PDB entry 5A8L | electron microscopy, 3.80 A resolution | chains A and Z of the 9 polymer chains in the assembly

== Chain A ==
Molecule: 28S ribosomal RNA
Organism: Homo sapiens
Sequence (5025 nucleotides; row label = number of the first residue in the row):
     4 CGCGACCUCA GAUCAGACGU GGCGACCCGC UGAAUUUAAG CAUAUUAGUC AGCGGAGGAA
    64 AAGAAACUAA CCAGGAUUCC CUCAGUAACG GCGAGUGAAC AGGGAAGAGC CCAGCGCCGA
   124 AUCCCCGCCC CGCGGGGCGC GGGACAUGUG GCGUACGGAA GACCCGCUCC CCGGCGCCGC
   184 UCGUGGGGGG CCCAAGUCCU UCUGAUCGAG GCCCAGCCCG UGGACGGUGU GAGGCCGGUA
   244 GCGGCCGGCG CGCGCCCGGG UCUUCCCGGA GUCGGGUUGC UUGGGAAUGC AGCCCAAAGC
   304 GGGUGGUAAA CUCCAUCUAA GGCUAAAUAC CGGCACGAGA CCGAUAGUCA ACAAGUACCG
   364 UAAGGGAAAG UUGAAAAGAA CUUUGAAGAG AGAGUUCAAG AGGGCGUGAA ACCGUUAAGA
   424 GGUAAACGGG UGGGGUCCGC GCAGUCCGCC CGGAGGAUUC AACCCGGCGG CGGGUCCGGC
   484 CGUGUCGGCG GCCCGGCGGA UCUUUCCCGC CCCCCGUUCC UCCCGACCCC UCCACCCGCC
   544 CUCCCUUCCC CCGCCGCCCC UCCUCCUCCU CCCCGGAGGG GGCGGGCUCC GGCGGGUGCG
   604 GGGGUGGGCG GGCGGGGCCG GGGGUGGGGU CGGCGGGGGA CCGUCCCCCG GACCGGCGAC
   664 CGGCCGCCGC CGGGCGCAUU UCCAGGCGGU GCGCCGCGAC CGGCUCCGGG ACGGCUGGGA
   724 AGGCCCGGCG GGGAAGGUGG CUCGGGGGGC CCCGUCCGUC CGUCCGUCCU CCUCCUCCCC
   784 CGUCUCCGCC CCCCGGCCCC GCGUCCUCCC UCGGGAGGGC GCGCGGGUCG GGGCGGCGGC
   844 GGCGGCGGCG GUGGCGGCGG CGGCGGGGGC GGCGGGACCG AAACCCCCCC CGAGUGUUAC
   904 AGCCCCCCCG GCAGCAGCAC UCGCCGAAUC CCGGGGCCGA GGGAGCGAGA CCCGUCGCCG
   964 CGCUCUCCCC CCUCCCGGCG CCCACCCCCG CGGGAAUCCC CGCGAGGGGG GUCUCCCCCG
  1024 GCGCGGCGCC GGCGUCUCCU CGUGGGGGGG CCGGGCCACC CCUCCCACGG CGCGACCGCU
  1084 CUCCCACCCC UCCUCCCCGC GCCCCCGCCC CGGCGACGGG GGGGGUGCCG CGCGCGGGUC
  1144 GGGGGGCGGG GCGGACUGUC CCCAGUGCGC CCCGGGCGGG UCGCGCCGUC GGGCCCGGGG
  1204 GAGGUUCUCU CGGGGCCACG CGCGCGUCCC CCGAAGAGGG GGACGGCGGA GCGAGCGCAC
  1264 GGGGUCGGCG GCGACGUCGG CUACCCACCC GACCCGUCUU GAAACACGGA CCAAGGAGUC
  1324 UAACACGUGC GCGAGUCGGG GGCUCGCACG AAAGCCGCCG UGGCGCAAUG AAGGUGAAGG
  1384 CCGGCGCGCU CGCCGGCCGA GGUGGGAUCC CGAGGCCUCU CCAGUCCGCC GAGGGGCACC
  1444 ACCGGCCCGU CUCGCCCGCC GCGCCGGGGA GGUGGAGCAC GAGCGCACGU GUUAGGACCC
  1504 GAAAGAUGGU GAACUAUGCC UGGGCAGGGC GAAGCCAGAG GAAACUCUGG UGGAGGUCCG
  1564 UAGCGGUCCU GACGUGCAAA UCGGUCGUCC GACCUGGGUA UAGGGGCGAA AGACUAAUCG
  1624 AACCAUCUAG UAGCUGGUUC CCUCCGAAGU UUCCCUCAGG AUAGCUGGCG CUCUCGCAGA
  1684 CCCGACGCAC CCCCGCCACG CAGUUUUAUC CGGUAAAGCG AAUGAUUAGA GGUCUUGGGG
  1744 CCGAAACGAU CUCAACCUAU UCUCAAACUU UAAAUGGGUA AGAAGCCCGG CUCGCUGGCG
  1804 UGGAGCCGGG GUGGAAUGCG AGUGCCUAGU GGGCCACUUU UGGUAAGCAG AACUGGCGCU
  1864 GCGGGAUGAA CCGAACGCCG GGUUAAGGCG CCCGAUGCCG ACGCUCAUCA GACCCCAGAA
  1924 AAGGUGUUGG UUGAUAUAGA CAGCAGGAAG GUGGCCAUGG AAGUCGGAAU CCGCUAAGGA
  1984 GUGUGUAACA ACUCACCUGC CGAAUCAACU AGCCCUGAAA AUGGAUGGCG CUGGAGCGUC
  2044 GGGCCCAUAC CCGGCCGUCG CCGGCAGUCG AGAGUGGACG GGAGCGGCGG GGGCGGCGGC
  2104 GCGCGCGCGC GUGUGGUGUG CGUCGGAGGG CGGCGGCGGC GGCGGCGGCG GGGGUGUGGG
  2164 GUCCUUCCCC CGCCCCCCCC CCCACGCCUC CUCCCCUCCU CCCGCCCACG CCCCGCUCCC
  2224 CGCCCCCGGA GCCCCGCGGA GCUACGCCGC GACGAGUAGG AGGGCCGCUG CGGUGAGCCU
  2284 UGAAGCCUAG GGCGCGGGCC CGGGUGGAGG CCGCCGCAGG UGCAGAUCUU GGUGGUAGUA
  2344 GCAAAUAUUC AAACGAGAAC UUUGAAGGCC GAAGUGGAGA AGGGUUCCAU GUGAACAGCA
  2404 GUUGAACAUG GGUCAGUCGG UCCUGAGAGA UGGGCGAGCG CCGUUCCGAA GGGACGGGCG
  2464 AUGGCCUCCG UUGCCCUCGG CCGAUCGAAA GGGAGUCGGG UUCAGAUCCC CGAAUCCGGA
  2524 GUGGCGGAGA UGGGCGCCGC GAGGCGUCCA GUGCGGUAAC GCGACCGAUC CCGGAGAAGC
  2584 CGGCGGGAGC CCCGGGGAGA GUUCUCUUUU CUUUGUGAAG GGCAGGGCGC CCUGGAAUGG
  2644 GUUCGCCCCG AGAGAGGGGC CCGUGCCUUG GAAAGCGUCG CGGUUCCGGC GGCGUCCGGU
  2704 GAGCUCUCGC UGGCCCUUGA AAAUCCGGGG GAGAGGGUGU AAAUCUCGCG CCGGGCCGUA
  2764 CCCAUAUCCG CAGCAGGUCU CCAAGGUGAA CAGCCUCUGG CAUGUUGGAA CAAUGUAGGU
  2824 AAGGGAAGUC GGCAAGCCGG AUCCGUAACU UCGGGAUAAG GAUUGGCUCU AAGGGCUGGG
  2884 UCGGUCGGGC UGGGGCGCGA AGCGGGGCUG GGCGCGCGCC GCGGCUGGAC GAGGCGCGCG
  2944 CCCCCCCCAC GCCCGGGGCA CCCCCCUCGC GGCCCUCCCC CGCCCCACCC GCGCGCGCCG
  3004 CUCGCUCCCU CCCCACCCCG CGCCCUCUCU CUCUCUCUCU CCCCCGCUCC CCGUCCUCCC
  3064 CCCUCCCCGG GGGAGCGCCG CGUGGGGGCG CGGCGGGGGG AGAAGGGUCG GGGCGGCAGG
  3124 GGCCGCGCGG CGGCCGCCGG GGCGGCCGGC GGGGGCAGGU CCCCGCGAGG GGGGCCCCGG
  3184 GGACCCGGGG GGCCGGCGGC GGCGCGGACU CUGGACGCGA GCCGGGCCCU UCCCGUGGAU
  3244 CGCCCCAGCU GCGGCGGGCG UCGCGGCCGC CCCCGGGGAG CCCGGCGGCG GCGCGGCGCG
  3304 CCCCCCACCC CCACCCCACG UCUCGGUCGC GCGCGCGUCC GCUGGGGGCG GGAGCGGUCG
  3364 GGCGGCGGCG GUCGGCGGGC GGCGGGGCGG GGCGGUUCGU CCCCCCGCCC UACCCCCCCG
  3424 GCCCCGUCCG CCCCCCGUUC CCCCCUCCUC CUCGGCGCGC GGCGGCGGCG GCGGCAGGCG
  3484 GCGGAGGGGC CGCGGGCCGG UCCCCCCCGC CGGGUCCGCC CCCGGGGCCG CGGUUCCGCG
  3544 CGCGCCUCGC CUCGGCCGGC GCCUAGCAGC CGACUUAGAA CUGGUGCGGA CCAGGGGAAU
  3604 CCGACUGUUU AAUUAAAACA AAGCAUCGCG AAGGCCCGCG GCGGGUGUUG ACGCGAUGUG
  3664 AUUUCUGCCC AGUGCUCUGA AUGUCAAAGU GAAGAAAUUC AAUGAAGCGC GGGUAAACGG
  3724 CGGGAGUAAC UAUGACUCUC UUAAGGUAGC CAAAUGCCUC GUCAUCUAAU UAGUGACGCG
  3784 CAUGAAUGGA UGAACGAGAU UCCCACUGUC CCUACCUACU AUCCAGCGAA ACCACAGCCA
  3844 AGGGAACGGG CUUGGCGGAA UCAGCGGGGA AAGAAGACCC UGUUGAGCUU GACUCUAGUC
  3904 UGGCACGGUG AAGAGACAUG AGAGGUGUAG AAUAAGUGGG AGGCCCCCGG CGCCCCCCCG
  3964 GUGUCCCCGC GAGGGGCCCG GGGCGGGGUC CGCGGCCCUG CGGGCCGCCG GUGAAAUACC
  4024 ACUACUCUGA UCGUUUUUUC ACUGACCCGG UGAGGCGGGG GGGCGAGCCC GAGGGGCUCU
  4084 CGCUUCUGGC GCCAAGCGCC CGCCCGGCCG GGCGCGACCC GCUCCGGGGA CAGUGCCAGG
  4144 UGGGGAGUUU GACUGGGGCG GUACACCUGU CAAACGGUAA CGCAGGUGUC CUAAGGCGAG
  4204 CUCAGGGAGG ACAGAAACCU CCCGUGGAGC AGAAGGGCAA AAGCUCGCUU GAUCUUGAUU
  4264 UUCAGUACGA AUACAGACCG UGAAAGCGGG GCCUCACGAU CCUUCUGACC UUUUGGGUUU
  4324 UAAGCAGGAG GUGUCAGAAA AGUUACCACA GGGAUAACUG GCUUGUGGCG GCCAAGCGUU
  4384 CAUAGCGACG UCGCUUUUUG AUCCUUCGAU GUCGGCUCUU CCUAUCAUUG UGAAGCAGAA
  4444 UUCGCCAAGC GUUGGAUUGU UCACCCACUA AUAGGGAACG UGAGCUGGGU UUAGACCGUC
  4504 GUGAGACAGG UUAGUUUUAC CCUACUGAUG AUGUGUUGUU GCCAUGGUAA UCCUGCUCAG
  4564 UACGAGAGGA ACCGCAGGUU CAGACAUUUG GUGUAUGUGC UUGGCUGAGG AGCCAAUGGG
  4624 GCGAAGCUAC CAUCUGUGGG AUUAUGACUG AACGCCUCUA AGUCAGAAUC CCGCCCAGGC
  4684 GAACGAUACG GCAGCGCCGC GGAGCCUCGG UUGGCCUCGG AUAGCCGGUC CCCCGCCUGU
  4744 CCCCGCCGGC GGGCCGCCCC CCCCUCCACG CGCCCCGCCG CGGGAGGGCG CGUGCCCCGC
  4804 CGCGCGCCGG GACCGGGGUC CGGUGCGGAG UGCCCUUCGU CCUGGGAAAC GGGGCGCGGC
  4864 CGGAAAGGCG GCCGCCCCCU CGCCCGUCAC GCACCGCACG UUCGUGGGGA ACCUGGCGCU
  4924 AAACCAUUCG UAGACGACCU GCUUCUGGGU CGGGGUUUCG UACGUAGCAG AGCAGCUCCC
  4984 UCGCUGCGAU CUAUUGAAAG UCAGCCCUCG ACACAAGGGU UUGUC
Unresolved in the structure: 4-1572, 1586-1618, 1631-1945, 2004-2772, 2775-3613, 3618-3727, 3741-3757, 3767-3781, 3787-3831, 3837-3873, 3885-4155, 4165-4347, 4373-4375, 4393-4397, 4420-4459, 4467-4478, 4487, 4499-4508, 4523-4564, 4573-5028
Reported in the primary citation:
  - conformationally variable residues (side-chain flip): U4493

== Chain Z ==
Protein: Nascent chain
Organism: Homo sapiens
Chain sequence (22 residues; numbered 1 to 22; the number before each row is that of its first residue):
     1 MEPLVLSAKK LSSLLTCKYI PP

== Chain A / chain Z interface ==
Pairs across the interface (22; chain A residue first):
  G1577(A) with Lys10(Z), sugar contact
  A1582(A) with Leu6(Z), base contact; Ser7(Z), hydrogen bond to the sugar
  A1583(A) with Ala8(Z), base contact
  C2774(A) with Pro3(Z), base contact; Leu4(Z), base contact
  G3876(A) with Leu11(Z), hydrogen bond to the base; Leu14(Z), base contact; Leu15(Z), base contact
  G3879(A) with Tyr19(Z), hydrogen bond to the phosphate
  A3880(A) with Thr16(Z), base contact; Tyr19(Z), hydrogen bond to the phosphate
  C3881(A) with Tyr19(Z), sugar contact; Pro22(Z), sugar contact
  A4412(A) with Lys18(Z), base contact
  G4414(A) with Cys17(Z), hydrogen bond to the base
  U4494(A) with Ile20(Z), sugar contact
  U4495(A) with Ile20(Z), base contact
  U4518(A) with Lys10(Z), hydrogen bond to the base; Ser13(Z), hydrogen bond to the sugar
  U4520(A) with Lys10(Z), sugar contact; Leu11(Z), base contact
Also at the interface, not in a pair above, chain A (18 interface residues in all): G1579, A3875, U4415, U4493
Also at the interface, not in a pair above, chain Z (19 interface residues in all): Met1, Glu2, Pro21
Interface features reported in the paper:
  - pairs named by the authors: Pro21(Z)-U4493(A)

== Summary ==
The interface between chain A and chain Z involves 18 residues on one side and 19 on the other; the contacts
include 7 hydrogen bonds. Among the polar pairs are G3876(A)-Leu11(Z), G4414(A)-Cys17(Z) and
U4518(A)-Lys10(Z). The authors report a contact between Pro21(Z) and U4493(A). The paper reports
conformational variability at U4493(A).
Chain A is 28S ribosomal RNA and chain Z is Nascent chain, both from Homo sapiens; the structure, Human eRF1
and the hCMV nascent peptide in the translation termination complex, was determined by electron microscopy.
